Entry 7YU4 (electron microscopy, 3.70 A resolution); this record covers chain A.

# Chain A
Molecule: Lysophosphatidic acid receptor 1
From: Homo sapiens
Reference sequence: Q92633 (LPAR1_HUMAN); numbering as in UniProt (aligned over 2-364)
Sequence (379 residues; numbered -8 to 370; the number before each row is that of its first residue; numbers below 1 keep their minus sign (Asp-8 is residue -8)):
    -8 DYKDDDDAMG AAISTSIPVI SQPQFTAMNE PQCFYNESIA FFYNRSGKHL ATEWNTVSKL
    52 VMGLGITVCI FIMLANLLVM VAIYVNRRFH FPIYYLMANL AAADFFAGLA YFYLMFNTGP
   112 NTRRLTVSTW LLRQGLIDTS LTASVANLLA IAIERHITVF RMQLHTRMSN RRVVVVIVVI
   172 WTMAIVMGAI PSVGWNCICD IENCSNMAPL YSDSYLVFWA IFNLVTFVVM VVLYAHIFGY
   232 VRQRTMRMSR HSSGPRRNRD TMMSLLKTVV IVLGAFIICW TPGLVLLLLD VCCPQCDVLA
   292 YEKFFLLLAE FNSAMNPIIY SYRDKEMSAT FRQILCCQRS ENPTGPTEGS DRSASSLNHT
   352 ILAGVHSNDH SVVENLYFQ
Unresolved in the structure: -8 to 22, 82, 151-159, 231-255, 324-370
Disulfide bonds: Cys24-Cys190, Cys188-Cys195, Cys284-Cys287
Construct notes: expression tag (-8 to 1, 365-370)
Ligand contacts: K6L ([(2R)-2-[5-(2-hexylphenyl)pentanoylamino]-3-oxidanyl-propyl] dihydrogen phosphate): Tyr34, Lys39, Leu105, Asn108, Thr109, Gly110, Thr113, Arg124, Gln125, Asp129, Tyr202, Leu207, Trp210, Gly274, Leu278, Glu293, Lys294, Phe296, Leu297
What the authors report for this chain:
  - binding site for K6L: Tyr34, Lys39, Arg124, Trp210, Leu278, Glu293, Lys294, Leu297
  - mutagenesis - Y34A, K39A, R124A: decreased signaling in response to K6L
  - mutagenesis - L278A, L297A: decreased binding to K6L
  - mutagenesis - W210A: abolished signaling in response to K6L
  - mutagenesis - W210A: unchanged expression
  - specificity-determining residues: Asp129, Ala199, Trp210, Gly274, Leu278
  - conformationally variable residues (helix shift, side-chain flip): Leu132, Trp210, Phe218, Asp251, Phe267, Trp271, Ala300, Asn303, Tyr311
  - contacts within the chain: Arg146-Tyr225 (hydrogen bond), Leu139-Tyr311, Ile142-Tyr311, Arg146-Tyr311

# In short
Chain A binds compound K6L. The paper reports a binding site for K6L at Tyr34, Lys39 and Arg124 among others;
Y34A, K39A and R124A reduce signaling in response to K6L; 6 substitutions were tested in all.
Chain A is Lysophosphatidic acid receptor 1 (Homo sapiens); the structure, Human Lysophosphatidic Acid
Receptor 1-Gi complex bound to ONO-0740556, focused on receptor, was determined by electron microscopy,
deposited together with 7YU3, 7YU5, 7YU6, 7YU7 and 7YU8.
